3B5N - chains C and D of the 4 polymer chains in the assembly; structure by X-ray diffraction, 1.60 A resolution.

[Chain C]
Molecule: Protein transport protein SEC9
From: Saccharomyces cerevisiae
UniProt: P40357 (SEC9_YEAST); residues 433-499 here = UniProt positions 433-499
Chain sequence (70 residues; each row starts with the number of its first residue):
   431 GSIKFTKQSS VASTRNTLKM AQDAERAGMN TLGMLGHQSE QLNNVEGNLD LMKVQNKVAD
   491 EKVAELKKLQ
Construct notes: expression tag (431-432, 500)
What the authors report for this chain:
  - mutagenesis - N486M: increased stability
  - conformationally variable residues (side-chain flip): Asn486

[Chain D]
Molecule: Protein transport protein SEC9
From: Saccharomyces cerevisiae
UniProt: P40357 (SEC9_YEAST); residues 589-650 here = UniProt positions 589-650
Chain sequence (64 residues; numbered 587 to 650; the number before each row is that of its first residue):
   587 GSEMELEIDR NLDQIQQVSN RLKKMALTTG KELDSQQKRL NNIEESTDDL DINLHMNTNR
   647 LAGI
Construct notes: expression tag (587-588)
What the authors report for this chain:
  - mutagenesis - T615M (Tm 57 degC): increased stability

[Chain C / chain D interface]
Contacting residue pairs - 51 pairs, chain C then chain D:
  Lys437(C) - Met590(D)
  Lys437(C) - Glu591(D)  salt bridge
  Gln438(C) - Met590(D)
  Ser440(C) - Ile594(D)
  Val441(C) - Met590(D)
  Val441(C) - Glu593(D)
  Val441(C) - Ile594(D)  hydrophobic
  Thr444(C) - Asn597(D)  hydrogen bond
  Thr444(C) - Ile601(D)
  Arg445(C) - Glu593(D)  salt bridge
  Arg445(C) - Asn597(D)
  Thr447(C) - Ile601(D)
  Leu448(C) - Gln600(D)
  Leu448(C) - Ile601(D)  hydrophobic
  Ala451(C) - Val604(D)
  Ala454(C) - Leu608(D)
  Glu455(C) - Val604(D)
  Glu455(C) - Arg607(D)  salt bridge
  Glu455(C) - Leu608(D)
  Glu455(C) - Met611(D)
  Gly458(C) - Met611(D)
  Met459(C) - Met611(D)  hydrogen bond (backbone-side chain)
  Leu462(C) - Met611(D)  hydrophobic
  Leu462(C) - Thr615(D)
  Leu465(C) - Thr615(D)
  Leu465(C) - Gln622(D)  hydrogen bond (backbone-side chain)
  Ser469(C) - Gln622(D)
  Ser469(C) - Arg625(D)  hydrogen bond
  Leu472(C) - Arg625(D)
  Leu472(C) - Leu626(D)  hydrophobic
  Asn473(C) - Arg625(D)
  Glu476(C) - Arg625(D)  salt bridge
  Glu476(C) - Ile629(D)
  Leu479(C) - Thr633(D)
  Leu479(C) - Leu636(D)  hydrophobic
  Met482(C) - Leu636(D)
  Lys483(C) - Ser632(D)  hydrogen bond
  Lys483(C) - Leu636(D)
  Asn486(C) - Leu636(D)
  Asn486(C) - Asn639(D)
  Asn486(C) - Leu640(D)
  Asp490(C) - Asn639(D)
  Asp490(C) - Met642(D)
  Asp490(C) - Asn643(D)  hydrogen bond
  Val493(C) - Asn643(D)
  Val493(C) - Arg646(D)
  Val493(C) - Leu647(D)  hydrophobic
  Leu496(C) - Ile650(D)  hydrophobic
  Lys497(C) - Arg646(D)
  Lys497(C) - Ile650(D)
  Gln500(C) - Ile650(D)
Other interface residues (no listed pair), chain C (33 interface residues in all): Lys434, Gln452, Val475, Ala489, Ala494
Other interface residues (no listed pair), chain D (30 interface residues in all): Leu598, Thr614, Glu618, Leu619
The authors on this interface:
  - specific contacts: Thr461(C)-Thr615(D) (water-mediated contact)

[Summary]
33 residues of chain C and 30 residues of chain D are in contact, with 6 hydrogen bonds and 4 salt bridges.
Polar pairs include Lys437(C)-Glu591(D), Arg445(C)-Glu593(D) and Glu455(C)-Arg607(D). The authors report a
water-mediated contact between Thr461(C) and Thr615(D). The paper reports that N486M of chain C increases
stability; conformational variability at Asn486(C).
Chain C is Protein transport protein SEC9 and chain D is Protein transport protein SEC9, both from
Saccharomyces cerevisiae; the structure, Structure of the yeast plasma membrane SNARE complex, was determined
by X-ray diffraction.
